PDB entry 9EFK | electron microscopy, 1.90 A resolution | chains O and Y of the 48 polymer chains in the assembly

Chain O:
Name: orf18
Organism: Legionella pneumophila
UniProt: A0A140AYN6 (A0A140AYN6_LEGPN); numbering as in UniProt (aligned over 1-818)
Chain sequence (818 residues; numbered 1 to 818; the number before each row is that of its first residue):
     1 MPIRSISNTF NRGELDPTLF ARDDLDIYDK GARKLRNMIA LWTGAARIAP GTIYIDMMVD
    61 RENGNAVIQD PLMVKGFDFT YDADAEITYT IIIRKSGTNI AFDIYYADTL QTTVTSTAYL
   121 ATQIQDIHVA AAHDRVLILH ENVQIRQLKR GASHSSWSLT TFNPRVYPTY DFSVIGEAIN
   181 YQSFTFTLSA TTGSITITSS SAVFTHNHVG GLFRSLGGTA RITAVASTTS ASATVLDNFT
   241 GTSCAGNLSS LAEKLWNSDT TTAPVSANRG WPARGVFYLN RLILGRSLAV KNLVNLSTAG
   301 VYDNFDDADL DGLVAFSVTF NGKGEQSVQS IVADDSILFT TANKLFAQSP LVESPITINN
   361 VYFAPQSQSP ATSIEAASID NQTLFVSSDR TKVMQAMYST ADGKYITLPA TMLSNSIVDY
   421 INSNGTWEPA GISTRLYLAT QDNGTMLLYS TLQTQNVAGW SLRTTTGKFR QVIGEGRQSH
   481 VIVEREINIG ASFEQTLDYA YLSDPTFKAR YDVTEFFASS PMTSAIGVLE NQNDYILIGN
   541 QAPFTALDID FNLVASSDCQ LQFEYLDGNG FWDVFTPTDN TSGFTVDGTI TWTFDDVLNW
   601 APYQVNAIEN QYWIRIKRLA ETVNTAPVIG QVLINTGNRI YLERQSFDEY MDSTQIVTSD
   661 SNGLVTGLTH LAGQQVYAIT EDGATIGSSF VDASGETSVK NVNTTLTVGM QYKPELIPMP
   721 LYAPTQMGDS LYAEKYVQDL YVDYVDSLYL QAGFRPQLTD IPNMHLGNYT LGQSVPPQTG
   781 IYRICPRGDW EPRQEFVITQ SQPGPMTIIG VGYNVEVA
Disordered / not traced: 1

Chain Y:
Name: orf17
Organism: Legionella pneumophila
UniProt: A0A140AYN5 (A0A140AYN5_LEGPN); residues 1-201 here = UniProt positions 1-201
Chain sequence (201 residues; row label = number of the first residue in the row):
     1 MIELTSAPTT KIEIISAAIS MVGKQQTVNT IDGGGALAID AEKLYDTLVS AELGSNRWRF
    61 AQAFQQISII TTLNPTFDGW LYECQIPADC IMVQYLYPNI QYIVFGDKIL TKSNQTFTLI
   121 YSRNVPVSKW PPPFSLYIVY HLASMLGISV TNSDRMLARI SQGMEMWESR ALFADAQSSV
   181 TLPFRHNPYV DVRYRYKTRG Y
Disordered / not traced: 194-201

Chain O / chain Y interface:
Residue-residue contacts (29):
  Ile3(O) - Asn152(Y)
  Tyr736(O) - Ser149(Y)
  Gln738(O) - Ser149(Y)  hydrogen bond (side chain-backbone)
  Gln738(O) - Val150(Y)
  Gln738(O) - Thr151(Y)  hydrogen bond (side chain-backbone)
  Gln738(O) - Asn152(Y)  hydrogen bond
  Asp739(O) - Lys24(Y)  salt bridge
  Asp739(O) - Asn152(Y)  hydrogen bond
  Gln757(O) - Ala36(Y)
  Gln757(O) - Ile39(Y)
  Leu758(O) - Gly35(Y)
  Thr759(O) - Gly35(Y)
  Thr759(O) - Ala36(Y)
  Tyr782(O) - Gln26(Y)
  Tyr782(O) - Thr27(Y)  hydrogen bond (side chain-backbone)
  Arg783(O) - Gly23(Y)  hydrogen bond (side chain-backbone)
  Arg783(O) - Lys24(Y)
  Arg783(O) - Gln25(Y)
  Arg783(O) - Gln26(Y)
  Arg783(O) - Asn152(Y)
  Ile784(O) - Gln26(Y)
  Cys785(O) - Lys24(Y)
  Cys785(O) - Gln26(Y)  hydrogen bond (backbone-side chain)
  Pro786(O) - Ala36(Y)
  Arg787(O) - Ala36(Y)
  Arg787(O) - Leu37(Y)
  Arg787(O) - Asp40(Y)  salt bridge
  Arg787(O) - Ser149(Y)  hydrogen bond
  Arg787(O) - Val150(Y)
Interface residues without a listed pair, chain O (14 interface residues in all): Asn814

Overview:
The chain O/chain Y interface involves 14 residues from each chain, with 8 hydrogen bonds and 2 salt bridges.
Polar pairs include Asp739(O)-Lys24(Y), Arg787(O)-Asp40(Y) and Gln738(O)-Ser149(Y).
Here chain O is orf18 and chain Y is orf17, both from Legionella pneumophila. Entry 9EFK (Cryo-EM structure of
the portal-tail complex of LME-1 phage) was determined by electron microscopy.
